PDB entry 8YH8 | electron microscopy, 2.70 A resolution | chains E and G of the 8 polymer chains in the assembly

# Chain E
Molecule: ATP synthase subunit beta
Organism: Bacillus sp. PS3
Notes: EC 7.1.2.2
Reference sequence: A0A0M4U1P9 (A0A0M4U1P9_BACP3); residue numbers follow UniProt; this construct covers 1-471
Sequence (471 residues; numbered 1 to 471; the number before each row is that of its first residue):
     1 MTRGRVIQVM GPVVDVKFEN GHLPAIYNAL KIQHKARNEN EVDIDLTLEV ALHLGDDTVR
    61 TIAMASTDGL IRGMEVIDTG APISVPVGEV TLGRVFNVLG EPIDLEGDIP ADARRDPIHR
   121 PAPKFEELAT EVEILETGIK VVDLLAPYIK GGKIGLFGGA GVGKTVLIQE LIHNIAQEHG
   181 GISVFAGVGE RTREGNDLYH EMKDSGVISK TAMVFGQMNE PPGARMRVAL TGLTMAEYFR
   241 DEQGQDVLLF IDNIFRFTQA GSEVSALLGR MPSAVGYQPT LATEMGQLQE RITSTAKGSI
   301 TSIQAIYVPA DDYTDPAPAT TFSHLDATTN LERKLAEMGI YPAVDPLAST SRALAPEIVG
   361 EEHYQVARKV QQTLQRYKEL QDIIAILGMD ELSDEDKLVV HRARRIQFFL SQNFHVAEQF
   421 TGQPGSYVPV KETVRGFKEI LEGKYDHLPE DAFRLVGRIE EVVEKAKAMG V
Not modelled in the structure: 471
Ligand contacts: ADP: Ala160, Gly161, Val162, Gly163, Lys164, Thr165, Val166, Glu201, Tyr341, Phe414, Ala417, Phe420

# Chain G
Molecule: ATP synthase gamma chain
Organism: Bacillus sp. PS3
Reference sequence: A0A0M4TPJ7 (A0A0M4TPJ7_BACP3); residues 6-287 here correspond to UniProt positions 3-284 (UniProt number = residue number - 3)
Sequence (282 residues; numbered 6 to 287; the number before each row is that of its first residue):
     6 SLRDIKTRIN ATKKTSQITK AMEMVSTSKL NRAEQNAKSF VPYMEKIQEV VANVALGAGG
    66 ASHPMLVSRP VKKTGYLVIT SDRGLAGAYN SNVLRLVYQT IQKRHACPDE YAIIVIGRVG
   126 LSFFRKRNMP VILDITRLPD QPSFADIKEI ARKTVGLFAD GTFDELYMYY NHYVSAIQQE
   186 VTERKLLPLT DLAENKQRTV YEFEPSQEEC LDVLLPQYAE SLIYGALLDA KASEHAARMT
   246 AMKNATDNAN ELIRTLTLSY NRARQAAITQ EITEIVAGAN AL
Differences from the reference sequence: conflict Cys112 (Ser109 in A0A0M4TPJ7), Cys215 (Ile212 in A0A0M4TPJ7)

# How chain E and chain G interact
Residue-residue contacts - 19 pairs, chain E then chain G:
  Met271(E) with Asn285(G)
  Pro272(E) with Ile277(G), hydrophobic; Val281(G)
  Ala274(E) with Thr274(G)
  Val275(E) with Gln270(G); Ile273(G); Thr274(G), hydrogen bond (backbone-side chain)
  Gly276(E) with Ile277(G)
  Asp312(E) with Asn266(G); Arg269(G), salt bridge; Gln270(G), hydrogen bond
  Thr314(E) with Gln270(G), hydrogen bond
  Asp315(E) with Arg269(G), salt bridge; Gln270(G)
  Asp382(E) with Lys25(G), salt bridge; Met29(G)
  Ile386(E) with Ser33(G)
  Leu387(E) with Thr32(G); Asn36(G)
Other interface residues (no listed pair), chain E (13 interface residues in all): Ala310, Ile383

# Summary
The chain E/chain G interface involves 13 residues from each chain; the contacts include 3 hydrogen bonds and
3 salt bridges. Polar pairs include Asp312(E)-Arg269(G), Asp315(E)-Arg269(G) and Asp382(E)-Lys25(G). Chain E
binds ADP.
Here chain E is ATP synthase subunit beta and chain G is ATP synthase gamma chain, both from Bacillus sp. PS3.
Entry 8YH8 (F1 domain of Non-catalytic site depleted and epsilon C-terminal domain deleted FoF1-ATPase from
Bacillus PS3,under ATP ...) was determined by electron microscopy, deposited together with 8YGV.
